5JHS - chains I and Y of the 28 polymer chains in the assembly; structure by X-ray diffraction, 3.00 A resolution.

[Chain I]
Molecule: Proteasome subunit beta type-3
From: Saccharomyces cerevisiae (strain ATCC 204508 / S288c)
Notes: EC 3.4.25.1
UniProt: P25451 (PSB3_YEAST); residues 0-204 here correspond to UniProt positions 1-205 (UniProt number = residue number + 1)
Amino-acid sequence (205 residues; numbered 0 to 204; the number before each row is that of its first residue; numbering starts at 0):
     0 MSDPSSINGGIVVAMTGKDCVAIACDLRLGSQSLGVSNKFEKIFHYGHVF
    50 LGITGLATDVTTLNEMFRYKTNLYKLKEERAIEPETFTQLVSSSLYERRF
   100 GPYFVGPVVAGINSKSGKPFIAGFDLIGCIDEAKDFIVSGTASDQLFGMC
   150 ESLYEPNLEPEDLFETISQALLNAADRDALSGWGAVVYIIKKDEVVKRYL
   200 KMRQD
Not modelled in the structure: 0
Curated features (UniProtKB/Swiss-Prot):
  - modified residue: Ser30 (Phosphoserine)
  - cross-link: Lys69 (Glycyl lysine isopeptide (Lys-Gly) (interchain with G-Cter in ubiquitin))
Metal / ion sites: Mg2+ site 1: Ala174, Asp177, Ser180; Mg2+ site 2: Asp204 (shared with Ala165(Y), Asp168(Y), Ser171(Y) of chain Y)
Small-molecule neighbours: 6KG (Nalpha-[(2S)-2-{[(2S)-2-azido-3-phenylpropanoyl]amino}-4-cyclohexylbutanoyl]-N-[(2R,3S,4S)-1,3-dihydroxy-2,6-dimethylheptan-4-yl]-L-phenylalaninamide): Gly122, Phe123, Asp124, Leu125, Ile126, Cys128, Ile129, Asp130

[Chain Y]
Molecule: Proteasome subunit beta type-5
From: Saccharomyces cerevisiae (strain ATCC 204508 / S288c)
Notes: EC 3.4.25.1
UniProt: P30656 (PSB5_YEAST); residues 1-212 here correspond to UniProt positions 76-287 (UniProt number = residue number + 75)
Amino-acid sequence (212 residues; numbered 1 to 212; the number before each row is that of its first residue):
     1 TTTLAFRFQGGIIVAVDSRATAGNWVASQTVKKVIEINPFLLGTMAGGAA
    51 DCQFWETWLGSQCRLHELREKERISVAAASKILSNLVYQYKGAGLSMGTM
   101 ICGYTRKEGPTIYYVDSDGTRLKGDIFCVGSGQTFAYGVLDSNYKWDLSV
   151 EDALYLGKRSILAAAHRDAYSGGSVNLYHVTEDGWIYHGNHDVGELFWKV
   201 KEEEGSFNNVIG
Glycans and other covalent adducts: compound 6KG linked to Thr1
Metal / ion sites: Mg2+: Ala165, Asp168, Ser171 (shared with Asp204(I) of chain I)
Small-molecule neighbours: 6KG (Nalpha-[(2S)-2-{[(2S)-2-azido-3-phenylpropanoyl]amino}-4-cyclohexylbutanoyl]-N-[(2R,3S,4S)-1,3-dihydroxy-2,6-dimethylheptan-4-yl]-L-phenylalaninamide): Arg19, Ala20, Thr21, Ala22, Ala27, Val31, Lys33, Met45, Ala46, Gly47, Gly48, Ala49, Ser96, Ser131, Tyr170

[Interface between chain I and chain Y]
Contacting residue pairs (46):
  Leu26(I) - Ile211(Y)  hydrophobic
  Arg27(I) - Ala169(Y)
  Ser32(I) - Arg167(Y)
  Ser32(I) - Asp168(Y)
  Ser32(I) - Ala169(Y)  hydrogen bond (backbone-backbone)
  Ser32(I) - Tyr170(Y)
  Leu33(I) - Phe135(Y)  hydrophobic
  Gly34(I) - Arg167(Y)  hydrogen bond (backbone-side chain)
  Val35(I) - Arg167(Y)  hydrogen bond (backbone-side chain)
  Asn37(I) - His166(Y)
  Asn37(I) - Asn209(Y)  hydrogen bond (side chain-backbone)
  Asn37(I) - Val210(Y)
  Lys38(I) - Asn209(Y)  hydrogen bond (side chain-backbone)
  Lys38(I) - Ile211(Y)
  Gln144(I) - Trp25(Y)
  Asp175(I) - Val26(Y)
  Arg176(I) - Trp25(Y)
  Arg176(I) - Val26(Y)  hydrogen bond (side chain-backbone)
  Arg176(I) - Ala27(Y)  hydrogen bond (side chain-backbone)
  Arg176(I) - Ser28(Y)
  Asp177(I) - Asn24(Y)
  Asp177(I) - Val26(Y)
  Ala178(I) - Asn24(Y)  hydrogen bond (backbone-backbone)
  Ala178(I) - Val26(Y)
  Ala178(I) - Ala169(Y)
  Ala178(I) - Tyr170(Y)  hydrophobic
  Leu179(I) - Asn24(Y)
  Trp182(I) - His166(Y)  hydrogen bond (side chain-backbone)
  Trp182(I) - Arg167(Y)
  Tyr198(I) - Ile211(Y)  hydrophobic
  Lys200(I) - Trp198(Y)
  Met201(I) - Trp198(Y)
  Arg202(I) - Gln29(Y)
  Arg202(I) - Gly173(Y)  hydrogen bond (side chain-backbone)
  Arg202(I) - Asp192(Y)  salt bridge
  Arg202(I) - Gly194(Y)
  Gln203(I) - His166(Y)  hydrogen bond (backbone-side chain)
  Gln203(I) - Phe197(Y)
  Gln203(I) - Trp198(Y)
  Gln203(I) - Val210(Y)
  Asp204(I) - Arg19(Y)  salt bridge
  Asp204(I) - Ala165(Y)
  Asp204(I) - Ser171(Y)
  Asp204(I) - Gly172(Y)
  Asp204(I) - Gly173(Y)  hydrogen bond (side chain-backbone)
  Asp204(I) - Val193(Y)
Other interface residues (no listed pair), chain I (22 interface residues in all): Gln31
Other interface residues (no listed pair), chain Y (26 interface residues in all): Asn208

[Overview]
22 residues of chain I face 26 of chain Y across their interface; the contacts include 12 hydrogen bonds and 2
salt bridges. Polar pairs include Arg202(I)-Asp192(Y), Asp204(I)-Arg19(Y) and Gly34(I)-Arg167(Y). Bound to
chain I: compound 6KG. Covalently linked compound 6KG: at Thr1(Y).
Chain I is Proteasome subunit beta type-3 and chain Y is Proteasome subunit beta type-5, both from
Saccharomyces cerevisiae (strain ATCC 204508 / S288c); the structure, Yeast 20S proteasome in complex with the
peptidic epoxyketone inhibitor 15, was determined by X-ray diffraction (same publication as 5JHR).
